3FSR - chains B and D of the 4 polymer chains in the assembly; structure by X-ray diffraction, 2.20 A resolution.

[Chain B (and D)]
Name: NADP-dependent alcohol dehydrogenase
Organism: Thermoanaerobacter brockii
Notes: EC 1.1.1.2; chain D of this document is another copy of the same molecule, construct and numbering; everything in this record applies to it too
UniProtKB: chimeric construct of P14941, P25984: residues 1-152 from P14941 (ADH_THEBR) positions 1-152 (same numbers); residues 153-295 from P25984 positions 153-295 (same numbers); residues 296-352 from P14941 (ADH_THEBR) positions 296-352 (same numbers)
Chain sequence (352 residues; row label = number of the first residue in the row):
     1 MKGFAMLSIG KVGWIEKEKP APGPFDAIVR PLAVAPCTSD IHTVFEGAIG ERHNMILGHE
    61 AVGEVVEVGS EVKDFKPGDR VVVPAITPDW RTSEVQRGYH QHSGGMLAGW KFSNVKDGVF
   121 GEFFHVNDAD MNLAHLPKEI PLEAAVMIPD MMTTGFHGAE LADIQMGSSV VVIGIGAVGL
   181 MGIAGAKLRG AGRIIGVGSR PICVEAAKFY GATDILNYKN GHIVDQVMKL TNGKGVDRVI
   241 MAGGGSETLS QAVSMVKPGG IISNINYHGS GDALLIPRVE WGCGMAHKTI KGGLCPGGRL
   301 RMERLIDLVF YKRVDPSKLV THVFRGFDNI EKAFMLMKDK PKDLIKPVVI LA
Curated features (UniProtKB/Swiss-Prot):
  - binding site (Zn(2+)): Cys37, His59, Asp150
  - binding site (NADP(+)): Ile175 to Val178, Gly198 to Arg200, Tyr218, Ile265 to Tyr267, Lys340
Ion coordination: Zn2+ near Gly259 (its only coordinating residue here)

[Interface between chain B and chain D]
Contacting residue pairs (94; chain B residue first):
  Arg97(B) - Lys257(D)
  Arg97(B) - Pro258(D)  hydrogen bond (side chain-backbone)
  Tyr99(B) - Gly259(D)  hydrogen bond (side chain-backbone)
  Tyr99(B) - His287(D)
  Gln101(B) - His287(D)  hydrogen bond
  His102(B) - Pro258(D)
  His102(B) - Met285(D)  hydrogen bond (side chain-backbone)
  His102(B) - Ala286(D)
  His102(B) - His287(D)  hydrogen bond
  Met106(B) - Val279(D)
  Met106(B) - Glu280(D)
  Met106(B) - Gly282(D)
  Met106(B) - Ala286(D)  hydrophobic
  Leu107(B) - Gly282(D)
  Leu107(B) - Met285(D)
  His157(B) - His287(D)  hydrogen bond
  Leu249(B) - Ile276(D)  hydrophobic
  Lys257(B) - Arg97(D)
  Pro258(B) - Arg97(D)  hydrogen bond (backbone-side chain)
  Pro258(B) - His102(D)
  Gly259(B) - Tyr99(D)  hydrogen bond (backbone-side chain)
  Asn264(B) - Gly284(D)  hydrogen bond (side chain-backbone)
  Asn264(B) - Met285(D)
  Ile265(B) - Met285(D)
  Asn266(B) - Cys283(D)
  Asn266(B) - Met285(D)
  Tyr267(B) - Cys283(D)
  Tyr267(B) - Met285(D)
  His268(B) - Arg278(D)  hydrogen bond (backbone-side chain)
  His268(B) - Cys283(D)  hydrogen bond (backbone-backbone)
  Gly269(B) - Arg278(D)
  Ser270(B) - Arg278(D)  hydrogen bond (backbone-side chain)
  Ala273(B) - Leu275(D)  hydrophobic
  Leu274(B) - Leu274(D)
  Leu274(B) - Leu275(D)
  Leu274(B) - Ile276(D)  hydrogen bond (backbone-backbone)
  Leu274(B) - Arg278(D)
  Leu274(B) - Trp281(D)  hydrophobic
  Leu275(B) - Ala273(D)  hydrophobic
  Leu275(B) - Leu274(D)
  Leu275(B) - Leu275(D)  hydrophobic
  Ile276(B) - Leu249(D)  hydrophobic
  Ile276(B) - Ala273(D)
  Ile276(B) - Leu274(D)  hydrogen bond (backbone-backbone)
  Ile276(B) - Ile276(D)  hydrophobic
  Pro277(B) - Asp272(D)
  Arg278(B) - His268(D)  hydrogen bond (side chain-backbone)
  Arg278(B) - Gly269(D)
  Arg278(B) - Ser270(D)
  Arg278(B) - Gly271(D)  hydrogen bond (side chain-backbone)
  Arg278(B) - Asp272(D)  hydrogen bond (backbone-backbone)
  Arg278(B) - Ala273(D)
  Val279(B) - Met106(D)
  Glu280(B) - Met106(D)
  Trp281(B) - Leu274(D)  hydrophobic
  Trp281(B) - Ile290(D)  hydrophobic
  Gly282(B) - Met106(D)
  Cys283(B) - Asn266(D)
  Cys283(B) - Tyr267(D)
  Cys283(B) - His268(D)  hydrogen bond (backbone-backbone)
  Gly284(B) - Asn264(D)  hydrogen bond (backbone-side chain)
  Gly284(B) - Gly292(D)
  Gly284(B) - Gly293(D)
  Met285(B) - His102(D)
  Met285(B) - Leu107(D)
  Met285(B) - Ile265(D)
  Met285(B) - Asn266(D)
  Met285(B) - Gly292(D)
  Met285(B) - Gly293(D)
  Met285(B) - Leu294(D)  hydrogen bond (backbone-backbone)
  Ala286(B) - His102(D)
  Ala286(B) - Met106(D)  hydrophobic
  Ala286(B) - Gly292(D)
  His287(B) - Tyr99(D)
  His287(B) - Gln101(D)
  His287(B) - His102(D)  hydrogen bond
  His287(B) - His157(D)  hydrogen bond
  His287(B) - Gly292(D)  hydrogen bond (backbone-backbone)
  His287(B) - Gly293(D)
  His287(B) - Leu294(D)
  Thr289(B) - Thr289(D)
  Thr289(B) - Ile290(D)
  Thr289(B) - Lys291(D)
  Ile290(B) - Thr289(D)
  Ile290(B) - Ile290(D)  hydrogen bond (backbone-backbone)
  Gly292(B) - Gly284(D)
  Gly292(B) - Met285(D)
  Gly292(B) - Ala286(D)
  Gly292(B) - His287(D)  hydrogen bond (backbone-backbone)
  Gly293(B) - Gly284(D)  hydrogen bond (backbone-backbone)
  Gly293(B) - Met285(D)
  Gly293(B) - His287(D)
  Leu294(B) - Met285(D)  hydrogen bond (backbone-backbone)
  Leu294(B) - His287(D)
Interface residues without a listed pair, chain B (45 interface residues in all): Leu161, Asp237, Gly271, Asp272, Lys288, Lys291, Cys295
Interface residues without a listed pair, chain D (43 interface residues in all): Leu161, Asp237, Lys288

[Overview]
45 residues of chain B face 43 of chain D across their interface, with 27 hydrogen bonds. Polar pairs include
Arg97(B)-Pro258(D), Tyr99(B)-Gly259(D) and Gln101(B)-His287(D). Curated annotation (UniProt) lists 3
Zn2+-binding residues and 12 NADP+-binding residues on chain B.
Both chains are NADP-dependent alcohol dehydrogenase (Thermoanaerobacter brockii). Entry 3FSR (Chimera of
alcohol dehydrogenase by exchange of the cofactor binding domain res 153-295 of T. brockii ...) was determined
by X-ray diffraction together with 3FTN, 3FPC and 3FPL from the same study.
